Entry 5XHZ (X-ray diffraction, 1.32 A resolution); this record covers chains A and C.

# Chain A
Protein: SH3 domain-containing kinase-binding protein 1
Source organism: Mus musculus
Notes: fragment: sh3b
Reference sequence: Q8R550 (SH3K1_MOUSE); residues 108-167 here correspond to UniProt positions 98-157 (UniProt number = residue number - 10)
Chain sequence (66 residues; numbered 102 to 167; the number before each row is that of its first residue):
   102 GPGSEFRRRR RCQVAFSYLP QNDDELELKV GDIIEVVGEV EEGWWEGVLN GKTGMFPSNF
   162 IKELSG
Not modelled in the structure: 102-107
Construct notes: expression tag (102-107)
Swiss-Prot annotation at these positions:
  - modified residue: Ser166 (Phosphoserine)

# Chain C
Protein: Arf-GAP with Rho-GAP domain, ANK repeat and PH domain-containing protein 1
Notes: fragment: p2
Reference sequence: Q4LDD4 (ARAP1_MOUSE); residues 159-169 here correspond to UniProt positions 80-90 (UniProt number = residue number - 79)
Chain sequence (11 residues; row label = number of the first residue in the row):
   159 RPVPMKRHIF R
Swiss-Prot annotation at these positions:
  - region: Pro160 to Arg169 (Required for interaction with SH3KBP1)

# Interface between chain A and chain C
Residue-residue contacts (24):
  Phe117(A) - Pro160(C)
  Ser118(A) - Arg159(C)  hydrogen bond (backbone-side chain)
  Tyr119(A) - Pro162(C)  hydrophobic
  Asn123(A) - Arg165(C)
  Asp125(A) - Arg165(C)  salt bridge
  Asp125(A) - Phe168(C)
  Glu126(A) - Arg165(C)  salt bridge
  Val141(A) - Ile167(C)  hydrophobic
  Val141(A) - Arg169(C)
  Glu142(A) - Arg165(C)
  Glu142(A) - His166(C)  salt bridge
  Glu142(A) - Ile167(C)  hydrogen bond (side chain-backbone)
  Glu143(A) - Met163(C)
  Gly144(A) - Met163(C)
  Trp145(A) - Pro162(C)  hydrophobic
  Trp145(A) - Met163(C)  hydrogen bond (side chain-backbone)
  Trp145(A) - Lys164(C)
  Trp145(A) - Arg165(C)
  Glu147(A) - Arg169(C)  salt bridge
  Met156(A) - Arg165(C)
  Asn160(A) - Val161(C)  hydrogen bond (side chain-backbone)
  Phe161(A) - Arg159(C)
  Phe161(A) - Pro160(C)  hydrophobic
  Phe161(A) - Pro162(C)  hydrophobic
Interface residues without a listed pair, chain A (18 interface residues in all): Gln122, Val138, Pro158

# Overview
The interface between chain A and chain C involves 18 residues on one side and 11 on the other, with 4
hydrogen bonds and 4 salt bridges. Polar contacts include Asp125(A)-Arg165(C), Glu126(A)-Arg165(C) and
Glu142(A)-His166(C).
Here chain A is SH3 domain-containing kinase-binding protein 1 (Mus musculus) and chain C is Arf-GAP with
Rho-GAP domain, ANK repeat and PH domain-containing protein 1. Entry 5XHZ (Crystal Structure Analysis of
CIN85-SH3B in complex with ARAP1-P2) was determined by X-ray diffraction.
